PDB entry 7O6P | electron microscopy, 2.04 A resolution | chains A and C of the 4 polymer chains in the assembly

# Chain A (and C)
Name: borneol dehydrogenase
Organism: Salvia officinalis
Notes: chain C of this document is another copy of the same molecule, construct and numbering; everything in this record applies to it too
Sequence (303 residues; numbered -20 to 282; the number before each row is that of its first residue; numbers below 1 keep their minus sign (Met-20 is residue -20)):
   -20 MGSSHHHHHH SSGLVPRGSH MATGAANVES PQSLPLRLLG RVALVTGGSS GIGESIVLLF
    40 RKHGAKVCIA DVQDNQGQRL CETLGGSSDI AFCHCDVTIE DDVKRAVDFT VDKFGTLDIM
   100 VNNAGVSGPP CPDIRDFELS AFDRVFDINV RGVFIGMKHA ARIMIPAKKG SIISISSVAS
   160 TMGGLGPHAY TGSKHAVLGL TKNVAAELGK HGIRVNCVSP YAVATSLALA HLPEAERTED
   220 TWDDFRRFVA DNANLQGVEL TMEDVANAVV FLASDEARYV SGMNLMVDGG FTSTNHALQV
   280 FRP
Not modelled in the structure: -20 to 12, 205-218 (chain C: -20 to 12, 203-218)
Reported in the primary citation:
  - catalytic residues: Ser156
  - self-association interface (contacts with another copy of this molecule): Leu277
  - conformationally variable residues (order/disorder transition): Gln52 to Gly65

# How chain A and chain C interact
Contacting residue pairs - 69 pairs, chain A then chain C:
  Glu79(A) with Leu118(C)
  Pro111(A) with Glu186(C)
  Asp112(A) with Glu186(C)
  Ile113(A) with Phe133(C), hydrophobic; Lys137(C); Ala140(C), hydrophobic; Glu186(C), hydrogen bond (backbone-side chain)
  Arg114(A) with Lys137(C); Arg141(C); Ile144(C)
  Phe116(A) with Phe133(C), hydrophobic; Lys137(C), hydrogen bond (backbone-side chain)
  Leu118(A) with Glu79(C); Arg130(C); Ile134(C), hydrophobic
  Phe121(A) with Phe133(C), hydrophobic
  Asp122(A) with Arg130(C), salt bridge
  Phe125(A) with Phe125(C), hydrophobic; Val129(C), hydrophobic
  Val129(A) with Phe125(C), hydrophobic
  Arg130(A) with Leu118(C); Asp122(C), salt bridge
  Phe133(A) with Ile113(C), hydrophobic; Phe116(C), hydrophobic; Phe121(C), hydrophobic; His167(C)
  Ile134(A) with Leu118(C), hydrophobic
  Lys137(A) with Ile113(C); Arg114(C); Phe116(C), hydrogen bond (side chain-backbone)
  Ala140(A) with Ile113(C), hydrophobic
  Arg141(A) with Arg114(C)
  Ile144(A) with Arg114(C)
  Thr160(A) with Lys181(C), hydrogen bond (backbone-side chain)
  Gly162(A) with Asn182(C)
  Gly163(A) with Asn182(C), hydrogen bond (backbone-side chain); Ala185(C)
  Gly165(A) with Asn182(C), hydrogen bond (backbone-side chain)
  Pro166(A) with Asn182(C)
  His167(A) with Phe133(C); Leu179(C); Asn182(C), hydrogen bond; Val183(C); Glu186(C), salt bridge
  Thr170(A) with Gly178(C); Asn182(C), hydrogen bond
  Gly171(A) with Ala175(C)
  His174(A) with His174(C); Gly178(C); Lys181(C), hydrogen bond
  Ala175(A) with Gly171(C); Ala175(C), hydrophobic
  Gly178(A) with Thr170(C); His174(C)
  Leu179(A) with His167(C)
  Lys181(A) with Thr160(C), hydrogen bond (side chain-backbone); His174(C), hydrogen bond
  Asn182(A) with Gly162(C); Gly163(C), hydrogen bond (side chain-backbone); Gly165(C), hydrogen bond (side chain-backbone); Pro166(C); His167(C), hydrogen bond; Thr170(C), hydrogen bond
  Val183(A) with His167(C)
  Ala185(A) with Gly163(C)
  Glu186(A) with Pro111(C); Asp112(C); Ile113(C), hydrogen bond (side chain-backbone); His167(C), salt bridge
Other interface residues (no listed pair), chain A (40 interface residues in all): Glu117, Met136, Pro145, Met161, Leu164
Other interface residues (no listed pair), chain C (40 interface residues in all): Glu117, Met136, Pro145, Met161, Leu164

# Overview
The chain A/chain C interface involves 40 residues from each chain; the contacts include 16 hydrogen bonds and
4 salt bridges. Polar pairs include Asp122(A)-Arg130(C), His167(A)-Glu186(C) and Ile113(A)-Glu186(C). The
paper reports the catalytic residue Ser156(A); conformational variability at Gln52(A).
Chain A and chain C are both borneol dehydrogenase (Salvia officinalis); the structure, Structure of the
borneol dehydrogenase 2 of Salvia officinalis, was determined by electron microscopy together with 7O6Q from
the same study.
